8BQ6 - chains L and c of the 67 polymer chains in the assembly; structure by electron microscopy, 2.80 A resolution.

# Chain L
Name: NADH-ubiquinone oxidoreductase chain 5
Organism: Arabidopsis thaliana
Notes: EC 7.1.1.2
UniProtKB: B5TM94 (B5TM94_ARATH); residues 1-669 here = UniProt positions 1-669
Amino-acid sequence (669 residues; each row starts with the number of its first residue):
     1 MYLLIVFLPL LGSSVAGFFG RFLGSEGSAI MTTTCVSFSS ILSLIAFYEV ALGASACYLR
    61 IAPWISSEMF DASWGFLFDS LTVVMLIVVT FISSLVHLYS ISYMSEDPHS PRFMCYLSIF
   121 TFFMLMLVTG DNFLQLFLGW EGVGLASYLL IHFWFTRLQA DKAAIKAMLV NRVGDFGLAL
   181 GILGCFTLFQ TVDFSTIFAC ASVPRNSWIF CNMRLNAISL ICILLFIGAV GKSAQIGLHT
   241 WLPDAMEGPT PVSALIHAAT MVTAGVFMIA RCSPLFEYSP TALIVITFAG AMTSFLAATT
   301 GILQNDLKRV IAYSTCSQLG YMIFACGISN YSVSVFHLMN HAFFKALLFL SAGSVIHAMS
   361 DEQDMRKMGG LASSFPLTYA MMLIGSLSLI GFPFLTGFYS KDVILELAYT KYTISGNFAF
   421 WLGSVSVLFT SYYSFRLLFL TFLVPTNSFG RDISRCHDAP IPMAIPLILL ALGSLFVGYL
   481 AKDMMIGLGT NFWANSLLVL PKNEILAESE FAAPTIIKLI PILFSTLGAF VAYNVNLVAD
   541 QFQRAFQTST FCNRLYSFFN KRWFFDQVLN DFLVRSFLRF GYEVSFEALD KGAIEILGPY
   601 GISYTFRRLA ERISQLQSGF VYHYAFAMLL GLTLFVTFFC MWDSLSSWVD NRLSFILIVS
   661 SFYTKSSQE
Disordered / not traced: 666-669
Construct notes: conflict Phe91 (Ser in B5TM94)

# Chain c
Name: Transmembrane protein
Organism: Arabidopsis thaliana
UniProtKB: Q8VZT9 (Q8VZT9_ARATH); residues 1-88 here = UniProt positions 1-88
Amino-acid sequence (88 residues; numbered 1 to 88; the number before each row is that of its first residue):
     1 MGGGDHGHGA EGGDFRAKVW SMTGGPNCRP KHWRRNTAIA MFGVFLVCIP IAKLSAKLEQ
    61 RPHMPVRPIP SQIWCKNFGT KDDYEKEH
Disordered / not traced: 1-12

# Interface between chain L and chain c
Residue-residue contacts (75):
  Met1(L) - Ser55(c)  hydrogen bond (backbone-side chain)
  Met1(L) - Glu59(c)  hydrogen bond (backbone-side chain)
  Met1(L) - Trp74(c)  hydrophobic
  Tyr2(L) - Ser55(c)  hydrogen bond (backbone-side chain)
  Tyr2(L) - Glu59(c)
  Tyr2(L) - Arg61(c)  hydrogen bond
  Leu3(L) - Ile51(c)  hydrophobic
  Leu3(L) - Ser55(c)  hydrogen bond (backbone-side chain)
  Leu4(L) - Cys48(c)  hydrophobic
  Leu4(L) - Ala52(c)  hydrophobic
  Leu8(L) - Cys48(c)  hydrophobic
  Leu11(L) - Val47(c)  hydrophobic
  Leu11(L) - Cys48(c)  hydrophobic
  Val15(L) - Val44(c)  hydrophobic
  Ala16(L) - Thr23(c)
  Gly17(L) - Met22(c)
  Gly17(L) - Thr23(c)
  Phe18(L) - Met22(c)
  Gly20(L) - Met22(c)  hydrogen bond (backbone-backbone)
  Gly20(L) - Thr23(c)
  Gly20(L) - Cys28(c)
  Arg21(L) - Trp20(c)
  Arg21(L) - Ser21(c)
  Arg21(L) - Met22(c)  hydrogen bond (backbone-backbone)
  Arg21(L) - Thr23(c)
  Arg21(L) - Gly24(c)
  Arg21(L) - Cys28(c)
  Phe22(L) - Pro30(c)
  Phe22(L) - Trp33(c)
  Phe22(L) - Asn36(c)  hydrogen bond (backbone-side chain)
  Leu23(L) - Pro30(c)
  Leu23(L) - Trp33(c)
  Leu23(L) - Asn36(c)
  Leu23(L) - Thr37(c)
  Gly24(L) - Cys28(c)
  Gly24(L) - Pro30(c)
  Ser25(L) - Cys28(c)  hydrogen bond (backbone-backbone)
  Glu26(L) - Arg29(c)  salt bridge
  Glu26(L) - Trp33(c)
  Gly27(L) - Trp33(c)
  Gly27(L) - Thr37(c)
  Ile30(L) - Met41(c)  hydrophobic
  Met31(L) - Met41(c)  hydrophobic
  Thr34(L) - Met41(c)
  Tyr48(L) - Arg67(c)
  Glu49(L) - Arg61(c)
  Glu49(L) - Ile69(c)
  Glu49(L) - Pro70(c)
  Glu49(L) - Ser71(c)  hydrogen bond
  Leu52(L) - Val66(c)
  Leu52(L) - Arg67(c)  hydrogen bond (backbone-side chain)
  Gly53(L) - Pro65(c)
  Gly53(L) - Val66(c)  hydrogen bond (backbone-backbone)
  Ser55(L) - Arg61(c)  hydrogen bond (backbone-side chain)
  Ser55(L) - His63(c)  hydrogen bond (side chain-backbone)
  Ala56(L) - Gln60(c)
  Ala56(L) - Arg61(c)  hydrogen bond (backbone-side chain)
  Ala56(L) - Pro62(c)
  Cys57(L) - Glu59(c)
  Cys57(L) - Gln60(c)
  Cys57(L) - Arg61(c)
  Tyr58(L) - Leu58(c)
  Tyr58(L) - Glu59(c)
  Tyr58(L) - Gln60(c)  hydrogen bond (backbone-backbone)
  Tyr58(L) - Pro62(c)
  Leu59(L) - Ser55(c)
  Leu59(L) - Leu58(c)  hydrophobic
  Leu59(L) - Glu59(c)
  Arg60(L) - Leu58(c)
  Pro108(L) - Gly25(c)
  Pro108(L) - Pro26(c)
  Pro108(L) - Asn27(c)  hydrogen bond (backbone-backbone)
  His109(L) - Gly25(c)
  His109(L) - Pro26(c)
  Pro111(L) - Thr23(c)
Interface residues without a listed pair, chain L (41 interface residues in all): Phe19, Cys35, Ile45, Val50, Ala54, Ile61, Asp107
Interface residues without a listed pair, chain c (39 interface residues in all): Ala40, Leu54, Met64, Pro68, Phe78

# In short
41 residues of chain L face 39 of chain c across their interface, with 17 hydrogen bonds and 1 salt bridge.
Polar pairs include Glu26(L)-Arg29(c), Met1(L)-Ser55(c) and Met1(L)-Glu59(c).
Here chain L is NADH-ubiquinone oxidoreductase chain 5 and chain c is Transmembrane protein, both from
Arabidopsis thaliana. Entry 8BQ6 (Cryo-EM structure of the Arabidopsis thaliana I+III2 supercomplex (Complete
conformation 2 composition)) was determined by electron microscopy (same publication as 8BED, 8BEE, 8BEF,
8BEH, 8BEL, 8BEP, 8BPX and 8BQ5).
